9FAK - chains H and L of the 9 polymer chains in the assembly; structure by electron microscopy, 2.60 A resolution.

[Chain H]
Protein: Neuroligin-2
Source organism: Homo sapiens
UniProt: Q8NFZ4 (NLGN2_HUMAN); residue numbers follow UniProt; this construct covers 668-700
Amino-acid sequence (33 residues; numbered 668 to 700; the number before each row is that of its first residue):
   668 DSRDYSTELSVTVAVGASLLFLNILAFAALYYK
UniProt features mapped onto this chain:
  - region: Val678 to Tyr698 (Required for interaction with LHFPL4)

[Chain L]
Protein: LHFPL tetraspan subfamily member 4 protein
Source organism: Homo sapiens
UniProt: Q7Z7J7 (LHPL4_HUMAN); residues 11-203 here = UniProt positions 11-203
Amino-acid sequence (193 residues; numbered 11 to 203; the number before each row is that of its first residue):
    11 YHEHYMRNSRAIGVLWAIFTICFAIINVVVFIQPYWVGDSVSTPKPGYFG
    61 LFHYCVGSGLAGRELTCRGSFTDFSTIPSSAFKAAAFFVLLSMVLILGCI
   111 TCFSLFFFCNTATVYKICAWMQLLAALCLVLGCMIFPDGWDAETIRDMCG
   161 AKTGKYSLGDCSVRWAYILAIIGILNALILSFLAFVLGNRQTD
Cystine bridges: Cys65-Cys77, Cys109-Cys128, Cys159-Cys171
Ligand contacts:
  - phosphatidylglycerol (PGW; (1R)-2-{[(S)-{[(2S)-2,3-dihydroxypropyl]oxy}(hydroxy)phosphoryl]oxy}-1-[(hexadecanoyloxy)methyl]ethyl (9Z)-octadec-9-enoate), molecule 1: Arg20, Gly23, Ala27, Ile28, Ile31, Ile110, Phe113, Ser114, Phe116, Phe117, Phe118, Cys119, Thr121, Tyr125
  - phosphatidylglycerol (PGW), molecule 2: Phe81, Thr82, Asp83, Phe84, Ser85, Leu100

[Interface between chain H and chain L]
Residue-residue contacts (26; chain H residue first):
  Asp668(H) - Arg73(L)  salt bridge
  Arg670(H) - Ser50(L)  hydrogen bond (side chain-backbone)
  Tyr672(H) - Asp49(L)  hydrogen bond
  Tyr672(H) - Arg174(L)
  Leu676(H) - Ile178(L)  hydrophobic
  Thr679(H) - Trp175(L)
  Thr679(H) - Ile178(L)
  Gly683(H) - Ile182(L)
  Leu686(H) - Ile36(L)  hydrophobic
  Leu687(H) - Ile182(L)  hydrophobic
  Leu687(H) - Ile189(L)  hydrophobic
  Leu689(H) - Phe29(L)  hydrophobic
  Asn690(H) - Phe29(L)
  Asn690(H) - Asn186(L)  hydrogen bond
  Asn690(H) - Ile189(L)
  Ala693(H) - Leu193(L)  hydrophobic
  Phe694(H) - Ile189(L)
  Phe694(H) - Phe192(L)  hydrophobic
  Phe694(H) - Leu193(L)
  Ala696(H) - Ile22(L)  hydrophobic
  Leu697(H) - Ile22(L)  hydrophobic
  Leu697(H) - Leu193(L)  hydrophobic
  Leu697(H) - Val196(L)  hydrophobic
  Leu697(H) - Arg200(L)
  Tyr698(H) - Phe192(L)
  Lys700(H) - Tyr11(L)  hydrogen bond (backbone-side chain)
Other interface residues (no listed pair), chain H (18 interface residues in all): Glu675, Val680
Other interface residues (no listed pair), chain L (26 interface residues in all): Asn18, Cys32, Val51, Thr53, Pro56, Ser172, Val173, Leu185, Leu197

[In short]
The interface between chain H and chain L involves 18 residues on one side and 26 on the other, with 4
hydrogen bonds and 1 salt bridge. Polar contacts include Asp668(H)-Arg73(L), Arg670(H)-Ser50(L) and
Tyr672(H)-Asp49(L). Ligands of chain L: phosphatidylglycerol.
Here chain H is Neuroligin-2 and chain L is LHFPL tetraspan subfamily member 4 protein, both from Homo
sapiens. Entry 9FAK (CryoEM structure of human full-length alpha1beta3gamma2 GABA(A) receptor in complex with
GARLH4, the TMD of Neuroligin2 ...) was determined by electron microscopy.
